Entry 3SDY (X-ray diffraction, 2.85 A resolution); this record covers chains H and L of the 4 polymer chains in the assembly.

[Chain H]
Protein: Antibody CR8020, Heavy Chain
Organism: Homo sapiens
Notes: antibody fragment or engineered binder
Chain sequence (227 residues; each row starts with the number of its first residue; a row labelled like 82A-82C holds insertion residues (82A, then the next letters in order)):
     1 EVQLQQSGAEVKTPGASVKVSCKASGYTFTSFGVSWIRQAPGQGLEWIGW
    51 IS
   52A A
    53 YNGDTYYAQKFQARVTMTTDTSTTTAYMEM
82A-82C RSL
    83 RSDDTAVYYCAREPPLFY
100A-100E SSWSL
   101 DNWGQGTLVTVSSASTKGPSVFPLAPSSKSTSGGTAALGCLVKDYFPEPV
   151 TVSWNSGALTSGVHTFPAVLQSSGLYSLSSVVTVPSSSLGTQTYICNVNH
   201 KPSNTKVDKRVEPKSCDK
Not modelled in the structure: 130-132, 216-218
Modified residues: Glu-1 (pyroglutamic acid; PCA)
Disulfide bonds: Cys-22/Cys-92, Cys-140/Cys-196

[Chain L]
Protein: Antibody CR8020, Light Chain
Organism: Homo sapiens
Notes: antibody fragment or engineered binder
Chain sequence (216 residues; row label = number of the first residue in the row; numbering starts at 0):
     0 QEIVMTQSPGTLSLSPGERATLSCRASQ
   27A S
    28 VSMNYLAWFQQKPGQAPRLLIYGASRRATGIPDRISGSGSGTDFTLTISR
    78 LEPADFAVYYCQQYGTSPRTFGQGAKVEIKRTVAAPSVFIFPPSDEQLKS
   128 GTASVVCLLNNFYPREAKVQWKVDNALQSGNSQESVTEQDSKDSTYSLSS
   178 TLTLSKADYEKHKVYACEVTHQGLSSPVTKSFNRGEC
Not modelled in the structure: 0
Disulfide bonds: Cys-23/Cys-88, Cys-134/Cys-194

[Interface between chain H and chain L]
Contacting residue pairs (64):
  Ile-37(H) / Phe-98(L)  hydrophobic
  Gln-39(H) / Gln-38(L)  hydrogen bond
  Gln-39(H) / Tyr-87(L)  hydrogen bond
  Gln-43(H) / Tyr-87(L)
  Gly-44(H) / Tyr-87(L)
  Leu-45(H) / Tyr-87(L)  hydrophobic
  Leu-45(H) / Phe-98(L)
  Trp-47(H) / Ser-94(L)
  Trp-47(H) / Pro-95(L)  hydrophobic
  Trp-47(H) / Arg-96(L)
  Tyr-91(H) / Gln-38(L)
  Tyr-91(H) / Gln-42(L)  hydrogen bond (side chain-backbone)
  Tyr-91(H) / Ala-43(L)  hydrophobic
  Glu-95(H) / Arg-96(L)  salt bridge
  Phe-99(H) / Ser-94(L)
  Phe-99(H) / Arg-96(L)  hydrogen bond (backbone-side chain)
  Ser-100A(H) / Tyr-32(L)
  Ser-100B(H) / Tyr-32(L)
  Ser-100B(H) / Tyr-49(L)
  Ser-100B(H) / Tyr-91(L)  hydrogen bond (backbone-side chain)
  Trp-100C(H) / Tyr-49(L)  hydrophobic
  Trp-100C(H) / Tyr-91(L)
  Ser-100D(H) / Phe-36(L)
  Ser-100D(H) / Leu-46(L)
  Ser-100D(H) / Gln-89(L)  hydrogen bond
  Ser-100D(H) / Tyr-91(L)
  Leu-100E(H) / Phe-36(L)
  Leu-100E(H) / Leu-46(L)
  Leu-100E(H) / Gln-89(L)
  Leu-100E(H) / Phe-98(L)  hydrophobic
  Asp-101(H) / Leu-46(L)
  Trp-103(H) / Phe-36(L)
  Trp-103(H) / Pro-44(L)
  Gly-104(H) / Ala-43(L)
  Phe-122(H) / Ser-121(L)
  Phe-122(H) / Glu-123(L)
  Phe-122(H) / Gln-124(L)
  Pro-123(H) / Ser-121(L)
  Leu-124(H) / Phe-118(L)  hydrophobic
  Ala-125(H) / Phe-118(L)
  Lys-129(H) / Lys-207(L)
  Ala-137(H) / Phe-116(L)  hydrophobic
  Ala-137(H) / Phe-118(L)
  Leu-138(H) / Phe-118(L)  hydrophobic
  Leu-141(H) / Ser-131(L)
  Lys-143(H) / Gln-124(L)
  Lys-143(H) / Ser-131(L)
  His-164(H) / Asn-137(L)  hydrogen bond
  His-164(H) / Asn-138(L)
  His-164(H) / Ser-174(L)  hydrogen bond
  Phe-166(H) / Ser-162(L)
  Phe-166(H) / Thr-164(L)
  Phe-166(H) / Ser-174(L)
  Phe-166(H) / Leu-175(L)
  Phe-166(H) / Ser-176(L)
  Pro-167(H) / Ser-162(L)  hydrogen bond (backbone-side chain)
  Pro-167(H) / Val-163(L)
  Val-169(H) / Gln-160(L)
  Leu-170(H) / Gln-160(L)  hydrogen bond (backbone-side chain)
  Gln-171(H) / Gln-160(L)
  Val-181(H) / Leu-135(L)  hydrophobic
  Thr-183(H) / Asn-137(L)  hydrogen bond
  Lys-209(H) / Glu-123(L)  salt bridge
  Ser-215(H) / Cys-214(L)  hydrogen bond (backbone-side chain)
Also at the interface, not in a pair above, chain H (44 interface residues in all): Glu-46, Tyr-58, Tyr-59, Ala-60, Tyr-100, Val-121, Thr-135, Ser-179
Also at the interface, not in a pair above, chain L (39 interface residues in all): Gly-92, Gln-100, Ser-127, Val-133, Asp-167, Thr-178

[Overview]
Chain H and chain L form an interface of 44 and 39 residues respectively, with 12 hydrogen bonds and 2 salt
bridges. Among the polar pairs are Glu-95(H)/Arg-96(L), Lys-209(H)/Glu-123(L) and Gln-39(H)/Gln-38(L).
Chain H is Antibody CR8020, Heavy Chain and chain L is Antibody CR8020, Light Chain, both from Homo sapiens;
the structure, Crystal Structure of Broadly Neutralizing Antibody CR8020 Bound to the Influenza A H3
Hemagglutinin, was determined by X-ray diffraction.
